4FA4 - chains A and C of the 6 polymer chains in the assembly; structure by X-ray diffraction, 2.14 A resolution.

Chain A:
Name: Methylamine utilization protein MauG
From: Paracoccus denitrificans
Notes: EC 1.-.-.-
Reference sequence: Q51658 (MAUG_PARDP); residues 1-367 here correspond to UniProt positions 21-387 (UniProt number = residue number + 20)
Chain sequence (373 residues; each row starts with the number of its first residue):
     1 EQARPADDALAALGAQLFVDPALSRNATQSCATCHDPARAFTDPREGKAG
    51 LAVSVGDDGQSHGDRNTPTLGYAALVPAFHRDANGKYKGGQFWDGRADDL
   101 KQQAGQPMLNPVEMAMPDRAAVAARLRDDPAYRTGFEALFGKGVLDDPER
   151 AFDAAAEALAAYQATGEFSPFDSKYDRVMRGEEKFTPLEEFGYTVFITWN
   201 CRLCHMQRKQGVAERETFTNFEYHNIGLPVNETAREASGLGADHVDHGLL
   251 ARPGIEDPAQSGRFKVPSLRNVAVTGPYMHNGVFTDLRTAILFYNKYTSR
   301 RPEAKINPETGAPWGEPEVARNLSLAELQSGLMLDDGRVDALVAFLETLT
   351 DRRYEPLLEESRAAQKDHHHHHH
Unresolved in the structure: 1-5, 360-373
Construct notes: expression tag (368-373)
UniProt features mapped onto this chain:
  - binding site (heme c): Cys31, Cys34, His35, Cys201, Cys204, His205, His280
Glycans and other covalent adducts: heme c (HEC) linked to Cys31, Cys34, Cys201, Cys204
Bound ions: heme c Fe site 1 near His35 (its only coordinating residue here); Ca2+: Asn66, Thr275, Pro277; heme c Fe site 2: His205, Tyr294; Na+: Leu250, Arg252, Ile255
Small-molecule neighbours:
  - heme c (HEC), molecule 1: Gln29, Ser30, His35, Arg45, Ser54, Val55, Gly56, Arg65, Asn66, Thr67, Pro68, Thr69, Leu70, Gln91, Phe92, Trp93, Arg96, Leu100, Gln103, Ala104, Pro107, Met108, Glu113, Met114, Leu159, Gln163, Lys265
  - heme c (HEC), molecule 2: Trp93, Asn200, His205, His224, Ile226, Leu228, Phe264, Lys265, Val266, Pro267, Leu269, Val272, Tyr278, Met279, His280, Leu287, Ala290, Ile291, Tyr294, Ser324, Glu327, Leu328, Leu334, Leu342, Leu346
Reported in the primary citation:
  - mutagenesis - W199F: abolished catalytic activity on preMADH
  - mutagenesis - W199F: abolished catalytic activity on TTQ biosynthesis

Chain C:
Name: Methylamine dehydrogenase light chain
From: Paracoccus denitrificans
Notes: EC 1.4.9.1
Reference sequence: P22619 (DHML_PARDE); residues 1-131 here correspond to UniProt positions 58-188 (UniProt number = residue number + 57)
Chain sequence (137 residues; row label = number of the first residue in the row):
     1 ADAPAGTDPRAKWVPQDNDIQACDYWRHCSIDGNICDCSGGSLTNCPPGT
    51 KLATASWVASCYNPTDGQSYLIAYRDCCGYNVSGRCPCLNTEGELPVYRP
   101 EFANDIIWCFGAEDDAMTYHCTISPIVGKASHHHHHH
Unresolved in the structure: 1-6
Construct notes: expression tag (132-137)
Modified residues: Trp57 (7-hydroxy-l-tryptophan; 0AF)
UniProt features mapped onto this chain:
  - modified residue: Trp57 (Tryptophylquinone)
  - cross-link: Trp57 to Trp108 (Tryptophan tryptophylquinone (Trp-Trp))
Disulfides: Cys23-Cys88, Cys29-Cys61, Cys36-Cys121, Cys38-Cys86, Cys46-Cys77, Cys78-Cys109

Interface between chain A and chain C:
Contacting residue pairs - 31 pairs, chain A then chain C:
  Met179(A) - Lys129(C)
  Met179(A) - Ala130(C)  hydrophobic
  Glu190(A) - His132(C)  salt bridge
  Glu190(A) - His133(C)  hydrogen bond (side chain-backbone)
  Phe191(A) - Glu101(C)
  Tyr193(A) - Leu71(C)  hydrophobic
  Tyr193(A) - Ala130(C)  hydrophobic
  Thr194(A) - Glu101(C)
  Thr194(A) - Phe102(C)
  Thr194(A) - His132(C)
  Ile197(A) - Leu71(C)  hydrophobic
  Thr198(A) - Ser56(C)  hydrogen bond (backbone-side chain)
  Thr198(A) - Val58(C)
  Thr198(A) - Glu101(C)
  Trp199(A) - Glu101(C)  hydrogen bond
  Arg202(A) - Thr54(C)  hydrogen bond (side chain-backbone)
  Arg202(A) - Ala73(C)
  Arg202(A) - Arg75(C)
  Arg202(A) - Val127(C)
  Gln210(A) - Thr44(C)  hydrogen bond
  Gln210(A) - Pro125(C)
  Gln210(A) - Ile126(C)
  Gly211(A) - Ile126(C)  hydrogen bond (backbone-backbone)
  Gly211(A) - Val127(C)
  Val212(A) - Tyr70(C)  hydrophobic
  Val212(A) - Lys129(C)
  Ser330(A) - Phe110(C)
  Ser330(A) - Gly111(C)
  Leu332(A) - Phe110(C)  hydrophobic
  Arg338(A) - Pro100(C)
  Arg338(A) - Glu101(C)  salt bridge
Interface residues without a listed pair, chain A (20 interface residues in all): Val195, Leu203, Lys209, Ala326, Gln329
Interface residues without a listed pair, chain C (24 interface residues in all): Ala55, Trp108, Gly128, Ser131

In short:
Chain A and chain C form an interface of 20 and 24 residues respectively; the contacts include 6 hydrogen
bonds and 2 salt bridges. Among the polar pairs are Glu190(A)-His132(C), Arg338(A)-Glu101(C) and
Glu190(A)-His133(C). From the paper: W199F of chain A abolishes catalytic activity on preMADH; W199F of chain
A abolishes catalytic activity on TTQ biosynthesis.
Chain A is Methylamine utilization protein MauG and chain C is Methylamine dehydrogenase light chain, both
from Paracoccus denitrificans; the structure, Crystal Structure of WT MauG in Complex with Pre-Methylamine
Dehydrogenase Aged 10 Days, was determined by X-ray diffraction together with 4FA1, 4FA5, 4FA9, 4FAN, 4FAV and
4FB1 from the same study.
